Entry 6MO3 (X-ray diffraction, 1.79 A resolution); this record covers chains A and B.

== Chain A ==
Name: Tyrosine phenol-lyase
From: Citrobacter freundii
Notes: EC 4.1.99.2
Reference sequence: P31013 (TPL_CITFR); numbering as in UniProt (aligned over 1-456)
Sequence (456 residues; row label = number of the first residue in the row):
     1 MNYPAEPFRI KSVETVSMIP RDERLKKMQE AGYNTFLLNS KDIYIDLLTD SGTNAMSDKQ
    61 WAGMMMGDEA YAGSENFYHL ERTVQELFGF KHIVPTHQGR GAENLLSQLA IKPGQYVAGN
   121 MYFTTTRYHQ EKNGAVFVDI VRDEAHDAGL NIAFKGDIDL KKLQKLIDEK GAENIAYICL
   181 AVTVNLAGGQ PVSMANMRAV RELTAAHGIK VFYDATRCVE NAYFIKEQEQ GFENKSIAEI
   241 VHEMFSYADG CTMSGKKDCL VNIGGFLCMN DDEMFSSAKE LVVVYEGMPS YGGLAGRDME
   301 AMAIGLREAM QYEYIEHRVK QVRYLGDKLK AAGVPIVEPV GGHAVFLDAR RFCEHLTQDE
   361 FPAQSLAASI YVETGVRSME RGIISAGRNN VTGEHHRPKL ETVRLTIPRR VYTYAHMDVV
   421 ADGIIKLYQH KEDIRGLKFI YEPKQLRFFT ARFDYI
Disordered / not traced: 1
Construct notes: conflict A205 (Glu in P31013)
Bound ions: K+ site 1: G52, N262 (shared with E69(B) of chain B); K+ site 2: E69 (shared with G52(B), N262(B) of chain B)
Small-molecule neighbours:
  - 0JO (2-{[(E)-{3-hydroxy-2-methyl-5-[(phosphonooxy)methyl]pyridin-4-yl}methylidene]amino}prop-2-enoic acid): T49, S51, Q98, G99, R100, E103, F123, T125, T126, N185, D214, T216, R217, S254, K256, K257, M379, R381, R404
  - pyridin-4-ol (CQG), molecule 1: R9, D68, E75
  - pyridin-4-ol (CQG), molecule 2: F36, R100, F123, T124, T125, M379, R381, F448, F449
  - pyridin-4-ol (CQG), molecule 3: E227, Q228, R323
  - 3,6,9,12,15,18-hexaoxaicosane-1,20-diol (P33): Y3, P4, A5, Y324, Y414, A415, D418, V419, D422
Curated features (UniProtKB/Swiss-Prot):
  - modified residue: K257 (N6-(pyridoxal phosphate)lysine)

== Chain B ==
Name: Tyrosine phenol-lyase
From: Citrobacter freundii
Notes: EC 4.1.99.2
Reference sequence: P31013 (TPL_CITFR); residues 1-456 here = UniProt positions 1-456
Sequence (456 residues; row label = number of the first residue in the row):
     1 MNYPAEPFRI KSVETVSMIP RDERLKKMQE AGYNTFLLNS KDIYIDLLTD SGTNAMSDKQ
    61 WAGMMMGDEA YAGSENFYHL ERTVQELFGF KHIVPTHQGR GAENLLSQLA IKPGQYVAGN
   121 MYFTTTRYHQ EKNGAVFVDI VRDEAHDAGL NIAFKGDIDL KKLQKLIDEK GAENIAYICL
   181 AVTVNLAGGQ PVSMANMRAV RELTAAHGIK VFYDATRCVE NAYFIKEQEQ GFENKSIAEI
   241 VHEMFSYADG CTMSGKKDCL VNIGGFLCMN DDEMFSSAKE LVVVYEGMPS YGGLAGRDME
   301 AMAIGLREAM QYEYIEHRVK QVRYLGDKLK AAGVPIVEPV GGHAVFLDAR RFCEHLTQDE
   361 FPAQSLAASI YVETGVRSME RGIISAGRNN VTGEHHRPKL ETVRLTIPRR VYTYAHMDVV
   421 ADGIIKLYQH KEDIRGLKFI YEPKQLRFFT ARFDYI
Disordered / not traced: 1
Construct notes: conflict A205 (Glu in P31013)
Modified / non-standard residues: K257 ((2S)-2-amino-6-[[3-hydroxy-2-methyl-5-(phosphonooxymethyl)pyridin-4-yl]methylideneamino]hexanoic acid; LLP)
Covalent attachments: serine (SER) linked to K257
Bound ions: K+ site 1: G52, N262 (shared with E69(A) of chain A); K+ site 2: E69 (shared with G52(A), N262(A) of chain A)
Small-molecule neighbours:
  - pyridin-4-ol (CQG): E14, T15, V16, S40, K41, I43
  - 3,6,9,12,15,18-hexaoxaicosane-1,20-diol (P33): Y3, P4, A5, Y324, Y414, A415, D418, V419
  - serine (SER): T49, S51, R100, F123, N185, R217, R404
Curated features (UniProtKB/Swiss-Prot):
  - modified residue: K257 (N6-(pyridoxal phosphate)lysine)

== How chain A and chain B interact ==
Contacting residue pairs (108; chain A residue first):
  F36(A) - A72(B)
  F36(A) - M288(B)
  L38(A) - A72(B)
  L38(A) - G73(B)
  N39(A) - G73(B)
  N39(A) - Y78(B)  hydrogen bond
  S40(A) - D68(B)  hydrogen bond
  S40(A) - A70(B)
  S40(A) - A72(B)
  S40(A) - G73(B)  hydrogen bond (backbone-backbone)
  S40(A) - S74(B)
  K41(A) - E75(B)
  D46(A) - A70(B)
  L48(A) - Y71(B)  hydrophobic
  T49(A) - Y71(B)
  S51(A) - Y71(B)
  G52(A) - E69(B)
  T53(A) - E69(B)
  M56(A) - R297(B)
  W61(A) - M64(B)
  W61(A) - M65(B)  hydrophobic
  M64(A) - W61(B)
  M64(A) - R297(B)
  M65(A) - W61(B)  hydrophobic
  M65(A) - M65(B)  hydrophobic
  D68(A) - S40(B)  hydrogen bond
  E69(A) - G52(B)
  E69(A) - T53(B)
  E69(A) - N262(B)
  A70(A) - S40(B)
  A70(A) - D46(B)
  Y71(A) - L48(B)  hydrophobic
  Y71(A) - T49(B)
  Y71(A) - S51(B)
  Y71(A) - R100(B)  hydrogen bond
  A72(A) - F36(B)  hydrophobic
  A72(A) - R377(B)  hydrogen bond (backbone-side chain)
  G73(A) - L38(B)
  G73(A) - N39(B)
  G73(A) - S40(B)  hydrogen bond (backbone-backbone)
  E75(A) - K41(B)
  Y78(A) - N39(B)  hydrogen bond
  H97(A) - H97(B)
  H97(A) - Y285(B)
  H97(A) - E286(B)  salt bridge
  H97(A) - G293(B)
  Q98(A) - E286(B)  hydrogen bond (side chain-backbone)
  Q98(A) - Y291(B)  hydrogen bond
  Q98(A) - G293(B)
  R100(A) - Y71(B)  hydrogen bond
  R100(A) - V283(B)  hydrogen bond (side chain-backbone)
  R100(A) - V284(B)
  R100(A) - Y285(B)
  R100(A) - G287(B)
  R100(A) - Y291(B)
  N104(A) - Y285(B)
  Q108(A) - K132(B)
  Y128(A) - V284(B)  hydrophobic
  H129(A) - V284(B)  hydrogen bond (side chain-backbone)
  K132(A) - Y285(B)
  K256(A) - Y291(B)  hydrogen bond
  N262(A) - E69(B)
  N262(A) - R297(B)  hydrogen bond
  I263(A) - G293(B)
  E273(A) - K444(B)  salt bridge
  K279(A) - L446(B)
  E280(A) - Q445(B)
  E280(A) - L446(B)
  V283(A) - R100(B)  hydrogen bond (backbone-side chain)
  V283(A) - L446(B)  hydrophobic
  V284(A) - R100(B)
  V284(A) - Y128(B)  hydrophobic
  V284(A) - H129(B)  hydrogen bond (backbone-side chain)
  Y285(A) - H97(B)
  Y285(A) - R100(B)
  Y285(A) - N104(B)
  Y285(A) - K132(B)  hydrogen bond
  E286(A) - H97(B)  salt bridge
  E286(A) - Q98(B)  hydrogen bond (backbone-side chain)
  G287(A) - R100(B)
  M288(A) - F448(B)  hydrophobic
  M288(A) - F449(B)  hydrophobic
  P289(A) - F449(B)  hydrophobic
  S290(A) - F449(B)
  Y291(A) - Q98(B)  hydrogen bond
  Y291(A) - K256(B)  hydrogen bond
  G293(A) - H97(B)
  G293(A) - Q98(B)
  G293(A) - I263(B)
  R297(A) - M56(B)
  R297(A) - M64(B)
  R297(A) - N262(B)  hydrogen bond
  R297(A) - D298(B)  salt bridge
  D298(A) - R297(B)  salt bridge
  D298(A) - D298(B)
  R377(A) - A72(B)  hydrogen bond (side chain-backbone)
  Y441(A) - S276(B)  hydrogen bond
  Y441(A) - E280(B)  hydrogen bond
  P443(A) - E280(B)
  K444(A) - E280(B)  hydrogen bond (backbone-side chain)
  Q445(A) - E280(B)  hydrogen bond (side chain-backbone)
  L446(A) - K279(B)
  L446(A) - V283(B)  hydrophobic
  L446(A) - V284(B)  hydrophobic
  F449(A) - Y71(B)
  F449(A) - V283(B)  hydrophobic
  F449(A) - M288(B)  hydrophobic
  F449(A) - P289(B)  hydrophobic
Other interface residues (no listed pair), chain A (62 interface residues in all): E14, S74, T125, L294, A295, T450
Other interface residues (no listed pair), chain B (61 interface residues in all): G67, T125, K257, L281, S290, L294, A295

== In short ==
62 residues of chain A face 61 of chain B across their interface; the contacts include 27 hydrogen bonds and 5
salt bridges. Polar pairs include H97(A)-E286(B), E273(A)-K444(B) and E286(A)-H97(B). One pyridin-4-ol
molecule and one 3,6,9,12,15,18-hexaoxaicosane-1,20-diol molecule are bound between chain A and chain B.
Here chain A is Tyrosine phenol-lyase and chain B is Tyrosine phenol-lyase, both from Citrobacter freundii.
Entry 6MO3 (Citrobacter freundii tyrosine phenol-lyase complexed with 4-hydroxypyridine and aminoacrylate from
L-serine) was determined by X-ray diffraction (same publication as 6NV8, 6MPD, 6MQQ, 6MLS and 6MME).
